Entry 5D9S (X-ray diffraction, 1.87 A resolution); this record covers chains A and B of the 3 polymer chains in the assembly.

# Chain A
Molecule: HLA class I histocompatibility antigen, A-2 alpha chain
Source organism: Homo sapiens
UniProtKB: P01892 (1A02_HUMAN); residues 1-274 here correspond to UniProt positions 25-298 (UniProt number = residue number + 24)
Sequence (274 residues; numbered 1 to 274; the number before each row is that of its first residue):
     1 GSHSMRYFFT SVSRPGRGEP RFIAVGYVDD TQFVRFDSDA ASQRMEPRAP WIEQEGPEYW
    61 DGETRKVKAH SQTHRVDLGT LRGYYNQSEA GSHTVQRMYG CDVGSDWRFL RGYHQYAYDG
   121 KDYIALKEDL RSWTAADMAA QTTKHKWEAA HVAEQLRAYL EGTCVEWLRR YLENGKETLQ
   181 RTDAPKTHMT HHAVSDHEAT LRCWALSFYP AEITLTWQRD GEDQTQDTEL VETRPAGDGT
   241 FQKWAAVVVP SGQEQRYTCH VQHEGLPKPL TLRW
Cystine bridges: Cys101-Cys164, Cys203-Cys259
What the authors report for this chain:
  - binding site for 11-mer peptide F11V: Thr80, Tyr84, Lys146

# Chain B
Molecule: Beta-2-microglobulin
Source organism: Homo sapiens
UniProtKB: P61769 (B2MG_HUMAN); residues 1-99 here correspond to UniProt positions 21-119 (UniProt number = residue number + 20)
Sequence (100 residues; row label = number of the first residue in the row; numbering starts at 0):
     0 MIQRTPKIQV YSRHPAENGK SNFLNCYVSG FHPSDIEVDL LKNGERIEKV EHSDLSFSKD
    60 WSFYLLYYTE FTPTEKDEYA CRVNHVTLSQ PKIVKWDRDM
Not modelled in the structure: 0
Differences from the reference sequence: initiating methionine (0)
Cystine bridges: Cys25-Cys80
Curated features (UniProtKB/Swiss-Prot):
  - modified residue: Gln2 (Pyrrolidone carboxylic acid)
  - glycosylation: Ile1 (N-linked (Glc) (glycation) isoleucine), Lys19 (N-linked (Glc) (glycation) lysine), Lys41 (N-linked (Glc) (glycation) lysine), Lys48 (N-linked (Glc) (glycation) lysine), Lys58 (N-linked (Glc) (glycation) lysine), Lys91 (N-linked (Glc) (glycation) lysine), Lys94 (N-linked (Glc) (glycation) lysine)

# How chain A and chain B interact
Contacting residue pairs - 53 pairs, chain A then chain B:
  Phe8(A) with Ser55(B); Phe56(B)
  Phe9(A) with Phe56(B)
  Thr10(A) with Leu54(B); Phe56(B); Phe62(B)
  Val12(A) with Ser33(B)
  Ile23(A) with Leu54(B), hydrophobic
  Val25(A) with Asp53(B); Leu54(B); Ser55(B)
  Tyr27(A) with Ser55(B); Tyr63(B)
  Gln32(A) with Asp53(B)
  Arg35(A) with Asp53(B), salt bridge
  Gln96(A) with His31(B), hydrogen bond; Phe56(B); Trp60(B), hydrogen bond (side chain-backbone); Phe62(B)
  Arg97(A) with Phe56(B)
  Met98(A) with Phe56(B), hydrophobic
  Gln115(A) with Trp60(B)
  Tyr116(A) with Trp60(B)
  Ala117(A) with Trp60(B), hydrophobic
  Asp119(A) with Ile1(B); His31(B)
  Gly120(A) with His31(B), hydrogen bond (backbone-side chain); Trp60(B)
  Asp122(A) with Trp60(B), hydrogen bond
  His192(A) with Asp98(B)
  Arg202(A) with Asp98(B), hydrogen bond (side chain-backbone)
  Trp204(A) with Asp98(B); Met99(B)
  Val231(A) with Gln8(B)
  Glu232(A) with Lys6(B), salt bridge; Gln8(B), hydrogen bond (backbone-side chain); Tyr26(B); Ser28(B), hydrogen bond
  Arg234(A) with Gln8(B), hydrogen bond; Tyr10(B); Met99(B), hydrogen bond (side chain-backbone)
  Pro235(A) with Tyr10(B), hydrogen bond (backbone-side chain); Asn24(B); Tyr26(B)
  Ala236(A) with Arg12(B), hydrogen bond (backbone-side chain); Asn24(B), hydrogen bond (backbone-side chain)
  Gly237(A) with Arg12(B); Leu65(B)
  Asp238(A) with Arg12(B)
  Gln242(A) with Tyr10(B); Ser11(B), hydrogen bond (side chain-backbone); Arg12(B), hydrogen bond (side chain-backbone)
  Trp244(A) with Met99(B)
Other interface residues (no listed pair), chain A (34 interface residues in all): Arg48, Thr94, Lys121, Thr233
Other interface residues (no listed pair), chain B (24 interface residues in all): His13, Asp59, Arg97

# In short
Chain A and chain B form an interface of 34 and 24 residues respectively; the contacts include 14 hydrogen
bonds and 2 salt bridges. Among the polar pairs are Arg35(A)-Asp53(B), Glu232(A)-Lys6(B) and
Gln96(A)-His31(B). From the paper: a binding site for 11-mer peptide F11V at Thr80(A), Tyr84(A) and Lys146(A).
Chain A is HLA class I histocompatibility antigen, A-2 alpha chain and chain B is Beta-2-microglobulin, both
from Homo sapiens; the structure, Structure of HLA-A2:01 with the 11-mer peptide F11V, was determined by X-ray
diffraction (same publication as 5DDH).
